Entry 4JVJ (X-ray diffraction, 2.80 A resolution); this record covers chain F.

== Chain F ==
Name: Farnesyl pyrophosphate synthase
From: Homo sapiens
Notes: EC 2.5.1.10, 2.5.1.1
Reference sequence: P14324 (FPPS_HUMAN); residues 1-353 here correspond to UniProt positions 67-419 (UniProt number = residue number + 66)
Amino-acid sequence (375 residues; numbered -21 to 353; the number before each row is that of its first residue; numbers below 1 keep their minus sign (Met-21 is residue -21)):
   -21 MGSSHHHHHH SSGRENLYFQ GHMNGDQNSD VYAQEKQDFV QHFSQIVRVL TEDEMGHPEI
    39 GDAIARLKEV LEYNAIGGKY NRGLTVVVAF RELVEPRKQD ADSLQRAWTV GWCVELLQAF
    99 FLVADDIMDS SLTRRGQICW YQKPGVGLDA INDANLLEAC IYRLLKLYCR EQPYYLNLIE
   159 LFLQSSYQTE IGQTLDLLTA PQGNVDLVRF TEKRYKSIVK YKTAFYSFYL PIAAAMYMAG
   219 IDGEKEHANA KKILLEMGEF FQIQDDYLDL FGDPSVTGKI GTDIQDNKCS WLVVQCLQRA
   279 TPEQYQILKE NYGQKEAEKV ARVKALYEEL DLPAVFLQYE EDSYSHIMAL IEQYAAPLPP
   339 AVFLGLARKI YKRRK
Unresolved in the structure: -21 to 7, 351-353
Construct notes: expression tag (-21 to 0)
Bound ions: Mg2+ site 1: Asp103, Asp107 (together with magnesium); Mg2+ site 2: Asp107 (together with magnesium); Mg2+ site 3: Asp243 (together with magnesium)
Small-molecule neighbours: magnesium (1MV; ({[6-(4-methylphenyl)thieno[2,3-d]pyrimidin-4-yl]amino}methanediyl)bis(phosphonic acid)): Phe99, Asp103, Met106, Asp107, Arg112, Asn130, Thr167, Gln171, Lys200, Thr201, Tyr204, Gln240, Asp243, Asp244, Lys257
UniProt features mapped onto this chain:
  - binding site (isopentenyl diphosphate): Lys57, Arg60, Gln96, Arg113
  - binding site (Mg(2+)): Asp103, Asp107
  - binding site (dimethylallyl diphosphate): Arg112, Lys200, Thr201, Gln240, Lys257, Lys266
  - site (Important for determining product chain length): Phe98, Phe99
  - modified residue: Lys57 (N6-(2-hydroxyisobutyryl)lysine), Lys287 (N6-acetyllysine)
What the authors report for this chain:
  - binding site for magnesium: Phe99, Gln171

== Overview ==
Bound to chain F: magnesium. The Mg2+ site 1 is built by Asp103 and Asp107. Curated annotation (UniProt) lists
4 isopentenyl diphosphate-binding residues, Mg2+-binding residues Asp103 and Asp107 and 6 dimethylallyl
diphosphate-binding residues. From the paper: a binding site for magnesium at Phe99 and Gln171.
Chain F is Farnesyl pyrophosphate synthase (Homo sapiens); the structure, Crystal structure of human FPPS in
complex with magnesium, CL01131, and sulfate, was determined by X-ray diffraction, deposited together with
4L2X.
